Entry 8XPM (electron microscopy, 3.90 A resolution); this record covers chains Q2 and q2 of the 68 polymer chains in the assembly.

[Chain Q2 (and q2)]
Protein: Tail tube protein
Source organism: Escherichia phage Lambda
Notes: chain q2 of this document is another copy of the same molecule, construct and numbering; everything in this record applies to it too
Reference sequence: P03733 (TUBE_LAMBD); residue numbers follow UniProt; this construct covers 1-246
Amino-acid sequence (246 residues; numbered 1 to 246; the number before each row is that of its first residue):
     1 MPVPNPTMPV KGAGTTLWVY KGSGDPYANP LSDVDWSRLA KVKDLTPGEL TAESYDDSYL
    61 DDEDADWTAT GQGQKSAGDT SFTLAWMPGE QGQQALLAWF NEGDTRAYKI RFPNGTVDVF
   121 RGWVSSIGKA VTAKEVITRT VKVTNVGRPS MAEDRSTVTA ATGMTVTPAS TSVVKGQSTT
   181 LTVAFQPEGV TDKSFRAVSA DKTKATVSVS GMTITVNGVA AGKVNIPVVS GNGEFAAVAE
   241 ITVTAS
Not modelled in the structure: 1-3

[How chain Q2 and chain q2 interact]
Residue-residue contacts (108; chain Q2 residue first):
  Lys41(Q2) with Pro9(q2)
  Leu50(Q2) with Trp67(q2)
  Gln74(Q2) with Asp66(q2), hydrogen bond (side chain-backbone); Thr68(q2), hydrogen bond
  Lys75(Q2) with Asp66(q2), hydrogen bond (backbone-backbone); Trp67(q2); Thr68(q2), hydrogen bond (backbone-backbone)
  Ser76(Q2) with Trp67(q2); Thr68(q2)
  Ala77(Q2) with Trp67(q2); Thr68(q2)
  Ala85(Q2) with Pro9(q2), hydrophobic
  Trp86(Q2) with Met8(q2); Phe112(q2), hydrophobic; Asn114(q2); Thr116(q2); Ala152(q2), hydrophobic; Glu153(q2), hydrogen bond
  Met87(Q2) with Pro6(q2); Met8(q2); Pro9(q2)
  Pro88(Q2) with Pro6(q2); Ser156(q2)
  Gly89(Q2) with Pro6(q2), hydrogen bond (backbone-backbone); Thr7(q2)
  Gln91(Q2) with Asp192(q2); Lys193(q2); Ser194(q2)
  Gln93(Q2) with Glu153(q2)
  Gln94(Q2) with Glu153(q2); Ser156(q2), hydrogen bond
  Leu97(Q2) with Met151(q2), hydrophobic; Glu153(q2); Asp154(q2)
  Phe100(Q2) with Leu50(q2), hydrophobic; Thr51(q2); Ala52(q2), hydrophobic; Gln72(q2), hydrogen bond (backbone-side chain)
  Asn101(Q2) with Gln72(q2); Lys75(q2), hydrogen bond (backbone-side chain)
  Glu102(Q2) with Gln72(q2); Lys75(q2), hydrogen bond (backbone-side chain)
  Gly103(Q2) with Gln72(q2), hydrogen bond (backbone-side chain)
  Trp123(Q2) with Ala52(q2); Glu53(q2); Ser54(q2); Thr70(q2), hydrogen bond (side chain-backbone); Gly71(q2); Gln72(q2)
  Val124(Q2) with Ala52(q2); Gln72(q2), hydrogen bond (backbone-side chain)
  Ser125(Q2) with Leu50(q2); Thr51(q2); Ala52(q2), hydrogen bond (side chain-backbone)
  Ser126(Q2) with Leu50(q2)
  Ile127(Q2) with Glu49(q2); Leu50(q2), hydrogen bond (backbone-backbone)
  Gly128(Q2) with Glu49(q2)
  Lys129(Q2) with Pro47(q2); Glu49(q2), hydrogen bond (backbone-side chain); Phe112(q2)
  Val131(Q2) with Thr15(q2); Leu45(q2); Pro47(q2), hydrophobic
  Thr132(Q2) with Lys11(q2); Gly12(q2)
  Ala133(Q2) with Ala13(q2), hydrophobic
  Lys134(Q2) with Lys11(q2)
  Glu135(Q2) with Lys11(q2)
  Val136(Q2) with Pro9(q2), hydrophobic; Val10(q2); Lys11(q2)
  Ile137(Q2) with Val10(q2), hydrogen bond (backbone-backbone); Lys11(q2); Gly12(q2)
  Arg139(Q2) with Glu153(q2), salt bridge
  Thr144(Q2) with Ser54(q2), hydrogen bond; Thr70(q2)
  Val146(Q2) with Thr68(q2); Ala69(q2), hydrophobic; Thr70(q2)
  Gly147(Q2) with Asp66(q2); Trp67(q2); Thr68(q2), hydrogen bond (backbone-backbone); Ala69(q2)
  Arg148(Q2) with Asp66(q2), hydrogen bond (backbone-side chain); Trp67(q2)
  Arg196(Q2) with Arg196(q2)
  Val198(Q2) with Gly233(q2); Glu234(q2); Ala236(q2), hydrophobic
  Ser199(Q2) with Glu234(q2)
  Ala200(Q2) with Ala236(q2); Ala237(q2), hydrophobic
  Lys202(Q2) with Glu234(q2), salt bridge
  Asn225(Q2) with Val238(q2)
  Pro227(Q2) with Pro227(q2), hydrophobic; Ala236(q2), hydrophobic
  Val229(Q2) with Val198(q2), hydrophobic
  Gly233(Q2) with Val198(q2)
  Glu234(Q2) with Lys202(q2), hydrogen bond (backbone-side chain)
  Phe235(Q2) with Val198(q2)
  Ala236(Q2) with Val198(q2); Ser199(q2); Ala200(q2)
  Val238(Q2) with Asn225(q2); Pro227(q2), hydrophobic; Val238(q2), hydrophobic
Also at the interface, not in a pair above, chain Q2 (56 interface residues in all): Glu90, Thr105, Asn145, Pro149, Ala237
Also at the interface, not in a pair above, chain q2 (52 interface residues in all): Gly14, Ala65, Asp118, Val229

[Overview]
Chain Q2 and chain q2 form an interface of 56 and 52 residues respectively, with 21 hydrogen bonds and 2 salt
bridges. Polar contacts include Arg139(Q2)-Glu153(q2), Lys202(Q2)-Glu234(q2) and Gln74(Q2)-Asp66(q2).
Both chains are Tail tube protein (Escherichia phage Lambda). Entry 8XPM (Mature virion portal of phage lambda
with DNA) was determined by electron microscopy, deposited together with 8XOT, 8XOU, 8XOW and 8XQB.
